2GP3 - chain A; structure by X-ray diffraction, 2.35 A resolution.

# Chain A
Name: Jumonji domain-containing protein 2A
Organism: Homo sapiens
Reference sequence: O75164 (JHD3A_HUMAN); numbering as in UniProt (aligned over 2-350)
Chain sequence (349 residues; numbered 2 to 350; the number before each row is that of its first residue):
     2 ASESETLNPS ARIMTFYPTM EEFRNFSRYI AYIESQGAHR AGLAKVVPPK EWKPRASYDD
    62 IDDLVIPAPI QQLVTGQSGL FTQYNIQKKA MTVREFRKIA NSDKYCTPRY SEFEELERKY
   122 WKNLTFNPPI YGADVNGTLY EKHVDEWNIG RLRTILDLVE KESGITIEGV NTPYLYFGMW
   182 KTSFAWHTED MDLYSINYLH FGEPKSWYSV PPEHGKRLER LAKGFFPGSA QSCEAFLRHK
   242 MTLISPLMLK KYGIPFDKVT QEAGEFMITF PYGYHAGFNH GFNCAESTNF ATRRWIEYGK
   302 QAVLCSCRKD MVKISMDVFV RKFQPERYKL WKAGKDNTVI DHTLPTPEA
Bound ions: Fe2+: His188, Glu190, His276; Zn2+: Cys234, His240, Cys306, Cys308
UniProt features mapped onto this chain:
  - binding site (2-oxoglutarate): Tyr132, Asn198, Lys206, Lys241
  - binding site (Fe cation): His188, Glu190, His276
  - binding site (Zn(2+)): Cys234, His240, Cys306, Cys308
  - modified residue: Ala2 (N-acetylalanine)
  - mutagenesis: Gly133 (G133A: Abolishes histone demethylase activity; when associated with A-138), Gly138 (G138A: Abolishes histone demethylase activity; when associated with A-138), Gly165 (G165A: Abolishes histone demethylase activity; when associated with A-165), Gly170 (G170A: Abolishes histone demethylase activity; when associated with A-165), His188 (H188A: Abolishes histone demethylase activity without affecting ability to bind H4K20me2), Ser288 to Thr289 (Displays histone demethylase activity for both dimethylated and H3-K9Me3; Abolishes histone demethylase activity)
From the paper describing this entry:
  - Fe2+ coordination: His188, Glu190, His276
  - Zn2+ coordination: Cys234, His240, Cys306, Cys308
  - mutagenesis - C306S/C308S: decreased stability
  - mutagenesis - G133A/G138A, G165A/G170A, S288G/T289G, S288N/T289V, S288T/T289V: abolished catalytic activity
  - mutagenesis - S288A/T289I: increased catalytic activity on H3-K9me2
  - mutagenesis - S288A/T289I: increased catalytic activity on H3-K36me2
  - specificity-determining residues: Ser288, Thr289
  - mutagenesis - S288A/T289I: unchanged catalytic activity on H3-K9me3

# Summary
His188, Glu190 and His276 form the Fe2+ site. Curated annotation (UniProt) lists 4 residues binding
2-oxoglutarate, 3 Fe cation-binding residues, 4 Zn2+-binding residues and 7 mutagenesis sites. The paper
reports that G133A/G138A, G165A/G170A and S288G/T289G, among others, abolish catalytic activity; Zn2+
coordination by Cys234, His240 and Cys306 among others; 7 substitutions were tested in all.
Chain A is Jumonji domain-containing protein 2A (Homo sapiens); the structure, Crystal structure of the
catalytic core domain of jmjd2a, was determined by X-ray diffraction together with 2GP5 from the same study.
